2VWQ - chain A; structure by X-ray diffraction, 2.10 A resolution.

Chain A:
Molecule: Glucose dehydrogenase
Source organism: Haloferax mediterranei
Notes: EC 1.1.1.47
UniProt: Q977U7 (Q977U7_HALME); numbering as in UniProt (aligned over 1-357)
Chain sequence (357 residues; numbered 1 to 357; the number before each row is that of its first residue):
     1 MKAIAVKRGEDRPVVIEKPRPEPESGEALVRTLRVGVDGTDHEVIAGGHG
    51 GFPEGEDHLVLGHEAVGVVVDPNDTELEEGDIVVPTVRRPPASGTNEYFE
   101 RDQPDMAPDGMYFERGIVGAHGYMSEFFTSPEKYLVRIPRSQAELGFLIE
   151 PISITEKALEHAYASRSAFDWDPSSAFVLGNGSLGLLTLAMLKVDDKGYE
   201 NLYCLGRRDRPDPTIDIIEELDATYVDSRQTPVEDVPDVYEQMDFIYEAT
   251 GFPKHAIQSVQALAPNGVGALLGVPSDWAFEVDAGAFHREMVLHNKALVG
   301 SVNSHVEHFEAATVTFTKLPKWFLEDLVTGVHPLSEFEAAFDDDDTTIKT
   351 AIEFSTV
Ion coordination: Zn2+: His-63, Glu-64, Glu-150
Residues lining bound ligands: NADP (NAP; NADP nicotinamide-adenine-dinucleotide phosphate): Asp-38, Gly-39, Ile-154, Gly-180, Asn-181, Gly-182, Ser-183, Leu-184, Gly-185, Leu-205, Gly-206, Arg-207, Arg-208, Ser-228, Ala-249, Thr-250, Gly-251, Phe-252, His-255, Leu-272, Gly-273, Val-274, Val-292, Ser-301, Val-302, Asn-303
Swiss-Prot annotation at these positions:
  - binding site (Zn(2+)): Asp-38, His-63, Glu-64, Glu-150
  - binding site (substrate): Thr-40, His-49, Glu-114, Glu-150, Asn-303
  - binding site (NADP(+)): Asn-181 to Leu-184, Arg-207, Arg-208, Ser-228, Leu-272 to Val-274, Ser-301 to Asn-303
  - mutagenesis: Asp-172 (D172K: Does not affect the kinetic parameters but results in a slightly less halotolerant protein), Asp-216 (D216K: Does not affect the kinetic parameters but results in a slightly less halotolerant protein), Asp-344 (D344K: Does not affect the kinetic parameters and has no effect on the salt activity profile)
What the authors report for this chain:
  - Zn2+ coordination: His-63, Glu-64, Glu-150

Overview:
Bound to chain A: NADP. His-63, Glu-64 and Glu-150 coordinate Zn2+. From UniProt: 4 Zn2+-binding residues, 5
substrate-binding residues, 13 NADP+-binding residues and 3 mutagenesis sites. The paper reports Zn2+
coordination by His-63, Glu-64 and Glu-150.
Chain A is Glucose dehydrogenase (Haloferax mediterranei); the structure, Haloferax mediterranei glucose
dehydrogenase in complex with NADP and Zn, was determined by X-ray diffraction (same publication as 2VWG, 2VWH
and 2VWP).
